8W1U - chains A and B; structure by X-ray diffraction, 2.05 A resolution.

== Chain A (and B) ==
Name: 3C-like proteinase nsp5
From: Severe acute respiratory syndrome coronavirus 2
Notes: EC 3.4.22.69; chain B of this document is another copy of the same molecule, construct and numbering; everything in this record applies to it too
UniProt: P0DTD1 (R1AB_SARS2); residues 1-306 here correspond to UniProt positions 3264-3569 (UniProt number = residue number + 3263)
Chain sequence (306 residues; row label = number of the first residue in the row):
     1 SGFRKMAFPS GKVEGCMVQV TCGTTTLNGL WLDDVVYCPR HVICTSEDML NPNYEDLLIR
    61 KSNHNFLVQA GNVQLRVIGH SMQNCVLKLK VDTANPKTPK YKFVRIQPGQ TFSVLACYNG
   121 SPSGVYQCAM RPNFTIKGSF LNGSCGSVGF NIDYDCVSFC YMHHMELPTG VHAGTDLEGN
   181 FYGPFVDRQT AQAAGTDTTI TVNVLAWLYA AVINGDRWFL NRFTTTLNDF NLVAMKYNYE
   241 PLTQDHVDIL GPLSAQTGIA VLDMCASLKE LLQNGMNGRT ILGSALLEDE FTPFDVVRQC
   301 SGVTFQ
Disordered / not traced: 302-306
Ligand contacts: nz-804 (A1AFE; 11-[1-(1H-pyrrolo[3,2-c]pyridine-7-carbonyl)piperidin-4-ylidene]-6,11-dihydro-5H-5lambda~6~-dibenzo[b,e]thiepine-5,5-dione): His-41, Cys-44, Thr-45, Ser-46, Met-49, Phe-140, Leu-141, Asn-142, Gly-143, Ser-144, Cys-145, His-163, His-164, Met-165, Glu-166, His-172, Asp-187, Arg-188, Gln-189

== Interface between chain A and chain B ==
Contacting residue pairs (77):
  Ser-1(A) / Gly-138(B)
  Ser-1(A) / Ser-139(B)
  Ser-1(A) / Phe-140(B)  hydrogen bond (backbone-backbone)
  Ser-1(A) / Glu-166(B)  hydrogen bond (backbone-side chain)
  Ser-1(A) / His-172(B)  hydrogen bond (backbone-side chain)
  Gly-2(A) / Gly-138(B)
  Gly-2(A) / Ser-139(B)  hydrogen bond (backbone-side chain)
  Arg-4(A) / Lys-5(B)
  Arg-4(A) / Tyr-126(B)
  Arg-4(A) / Gln-127(B)  hydrogen bond (side chain-backbone)
  Arg-4(A) / Cys-128(B)  hydrogen bond
  Arg-4(A) / Lys-137(B)  hydrogen bond (side chain-backbone)
  Arg-4(A) / Gly-138(B)
  Arg-4(A) / Ser-139(B)
  Lys-5(A) / Arg-4(B)
  Lys-5(A) / Tyr-126(B)
  Met-6(A) / Gly-124(B)
  Met-6(A) / Val-125(B)
  Met-6(A) / Tyr-126(B)  hydrophobic
  Met-6(A) / Ser-139(B)
  Ala-7(A) / Gly-124(B)
  Ala-7(A) / Val-125(B)  hydrogen bond (backbone-backbone)
  Phe-8(A) / Val-125(B)
  Pro-9(A) / Ser-10(B)
  Pro-9(A) / Glu-14(B)
  Pro-9(A) / Pro-122(B)  hydrophobic
  Pro-9(A) / Ser-123(B)
  Pro-9(A) / Gly-124(B)
  Ser-10(A) / Pro-9(B)
  Ser-10(A) / Ser-10(B)  hydrogen bond (side chain-backbone)
  Ser-10(A) / Glu-14(B)  hydrogen bond (backbone-side chain)
  Gly-11(A) / Gly-11(B)
  Gly-11(A) / Glu-14(B)  hydrogen bond (backbone-side chain)
  Glu-14(A) / Pro-9(B)
  Glu-14(A) / Ser-10(B)  hydrogen bond (side chain-backbone)
  Glu-14(A) / Gly-11(B)  hydrogen bond (side chain-backbone)
  Pro-122(A) / Pro-9(B)  hydrophobic
  Ser-123(A) / Pro-9(B)
  Ser-123(A) / Arg-298(B)  hydrogen bond (backbone-side chain)
  Gly-124(A) / Met-6(B)
  Gly-124(A) / Ala-7(B)
  Gly-124(A) / Arg-298(B)
  Val-125(A) / Met-6(B)
  Val-125(A) / Ala-7(B)  hydrogen bond (backbone-backbone)
  Val-125(A) / Phe-8(B)
  Val-125(A) / Val-125(B)  hydrophobic
  Tyr-126(A) / Arg-4(B)
  Tyr-126(A) / Lys-5(B)
  Tyr-126(A) / Met-6(B)  hydrophobic
  Gln-127(A) / Arg-4(B)  hydrogen bond (backbone-side chain)
  Cys-128(A) / Arg-4(B)  hydrogen bond
  Lys-137(A) / Arg-4(B)  hydrogen bond (backbone-side chain)
  Gly-138(A) / Ser-1(B)
  Gly-138(A) / Gly-2(B)
  Gly-138(A) / Arg-4(B)
  Ser-139(A) / Ser-1(B)
  Ser-139(A) / Gly-2(B)  hydrogen bond (side chain-backbone)
  Ser-139(A) / Arg-4(B)
  Ser-139(A) / Gln-299(B)  hydrogen bond
  Phe-140(A) / Ser-1(B)  hydrogen bond (backbone-backbone)
  Leu-141(A) / Gln-299(B)
  Leu-141(A) / Cys-300(B)
  Leu-141(A) / Ser-301(B)
  Glu-166(A) / Ser-1(B)  hydrogen bond (side chain-backbone)
  His-172(A) / Ser-1(B)  hydrogen bond (side chain-backbone)
  Thr-280(A) / Leu-286(B)
  Gly-283(A) / Leu-286(B)
  Ala-285(A) / Ala-285(B)  hydrophobic
  Ala-285(A) / Leu-286(B)  hydrophobic
  Leu-286(A) / Thr-280(B)
  Leu-286(A) / Gly-283(B)
  Leu-286(A) / Ala-285(B)  hydrophobic
  Arg-298(A) / Ser-123(B)  hydrogen bond (side chain-backbone)
  Arg-298(A) / Gly-124(B)
  Gln-299(A) / Ser-139(B)  hydrogen bond
  Gln-299(A) / Leu-141(B)
  Ser-301(A) / Leu-141(B)
Other interface residues (no listed pair), chain A (37 interface residues in all): Phe-3, Leu-115, Gly-170, Ser-284, Cys-300
Other interface residues (no listed pair), chain B (37 interface residues in all): Phe-3, Leu-115, Gly-170, Ser-284

== Summary ==
Chain A and chain B each contribute 37 residues to their interface; the contacts include 25 hydrogen bonds.
Polar contacts include Ser-1(A)/Glu-166(B), Ser-1(A)/His-172(B) and Gly-2(A)/Ser-139(B). Chain A binds nz-804.
Both chains are 3C-like proteinase nsp5 (Severe acute respiratory syndrome coronavirus 2). Entry 8W1U
(SARS-CoV-2 Main protease bound to non-covalent lead molecule NZ-804) was determined by X-ray diffraction
(same publication as 8W1T).
